PDB entry 6DVE | X-ray diffraction, 3.81 A resolution | chains D and H of the 8 polymer chains in the assembly

Chain D:
Molecule: DNA-directed RNA polymerase subunit beta'
Source organism: Mycobacterium tuberculosis (strain ATCC 25618 / H37Rv)
Notes: EC 2.7.7.6
UniProtKB: P9WGY7 (RPOC_MYCTU); residue numbers follow UniProt; this construct covers 1-1316
Amino-acid sequence (1316 residues; each row starts with the number of its first residue):
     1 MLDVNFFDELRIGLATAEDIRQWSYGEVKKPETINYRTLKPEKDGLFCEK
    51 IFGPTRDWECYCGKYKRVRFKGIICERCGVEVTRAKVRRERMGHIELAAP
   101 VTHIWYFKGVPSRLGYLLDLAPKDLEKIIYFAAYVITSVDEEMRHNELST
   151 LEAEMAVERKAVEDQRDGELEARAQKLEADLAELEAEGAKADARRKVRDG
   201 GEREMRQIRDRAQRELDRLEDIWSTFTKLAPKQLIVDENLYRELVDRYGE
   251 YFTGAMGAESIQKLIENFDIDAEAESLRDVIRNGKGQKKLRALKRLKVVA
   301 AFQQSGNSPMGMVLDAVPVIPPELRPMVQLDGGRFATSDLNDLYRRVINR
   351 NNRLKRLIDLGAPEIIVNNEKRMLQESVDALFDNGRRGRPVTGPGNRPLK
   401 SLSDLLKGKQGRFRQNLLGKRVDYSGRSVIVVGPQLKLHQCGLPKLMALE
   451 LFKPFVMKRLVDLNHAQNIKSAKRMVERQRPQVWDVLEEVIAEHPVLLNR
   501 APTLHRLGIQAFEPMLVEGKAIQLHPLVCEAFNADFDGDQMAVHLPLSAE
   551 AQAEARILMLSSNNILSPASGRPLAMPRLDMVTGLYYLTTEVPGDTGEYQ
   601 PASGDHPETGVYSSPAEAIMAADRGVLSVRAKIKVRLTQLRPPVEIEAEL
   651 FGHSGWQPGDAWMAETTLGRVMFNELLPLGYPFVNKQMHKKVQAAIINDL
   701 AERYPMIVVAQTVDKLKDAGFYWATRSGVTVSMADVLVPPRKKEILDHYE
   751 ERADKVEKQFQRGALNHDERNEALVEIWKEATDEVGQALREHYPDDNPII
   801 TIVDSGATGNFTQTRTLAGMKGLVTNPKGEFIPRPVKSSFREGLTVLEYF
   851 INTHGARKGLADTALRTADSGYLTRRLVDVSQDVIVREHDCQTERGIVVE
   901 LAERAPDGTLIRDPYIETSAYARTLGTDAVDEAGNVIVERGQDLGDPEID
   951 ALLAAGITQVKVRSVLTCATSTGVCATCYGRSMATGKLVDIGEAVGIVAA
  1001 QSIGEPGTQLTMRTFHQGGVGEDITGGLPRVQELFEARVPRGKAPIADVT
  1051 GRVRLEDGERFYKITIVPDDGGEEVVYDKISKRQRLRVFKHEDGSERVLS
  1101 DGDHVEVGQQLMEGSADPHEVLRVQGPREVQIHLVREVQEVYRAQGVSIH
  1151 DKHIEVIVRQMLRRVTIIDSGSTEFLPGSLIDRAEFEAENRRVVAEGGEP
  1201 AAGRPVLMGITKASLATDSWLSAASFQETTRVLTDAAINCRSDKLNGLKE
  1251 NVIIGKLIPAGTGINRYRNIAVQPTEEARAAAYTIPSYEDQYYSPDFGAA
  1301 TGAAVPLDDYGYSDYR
Disordered / not traced: 1-2, 1012-1025, 1282-1316
Ion coordination: Zn2+ site 1: Cys60, Cys62, Cys75, Cys78; Zn2+ site 2: Cys891, Cys968, Cys975, Cys978
Curated features (UniProtKB/Swiss-Prot):
  - binding site (Zn(2+)): Cys60, Cys62, Cys75, Cys78, Cys891, Cys968, Cys975, Cys978
  - binding site (Mg(2+)): Asp535, Asp537, Asp539

Chain H:
Molecule: 24-nt DNA strand
Sequence (24 nucleotides; row label = number of the first residue in the row):
     2 CGTGTCAGTAACTGTCACGGATGC

Chain D / chain H interface:
Pairs across the interface (14):
  Pro111(D) with DA22(H), sugar contact; DT23(H), phosphate contact
  Ser112(D) with DT23(H), hydrogen bond to the phosphate
  Tyr116(D) with DA22(H), phosphate contact; DT23(H), phosphate contact
  Pro122(D) with DT23(H), phosphate contact; DG24(H), phosphate contact
  Lys123(D) with DG24(H), hydrogen bond to the phosphate
  Arg291(D) with DT23(H), base contact; DG24(H), hydrogen bond to the base
  Lys294(D) with DA22(H), salt bridge to the phosphate
  Arg389(D) with DT10(H), hydrogen bond to the base
  Arg1038(D) with DC19(H), phosphate contact; DG20(H), salt bridge to the phosphate
Also at the interface, not in a pair above, chain D (10 interface residues in all): Asn396
Also at the interface, not in a pair above, chain H (8 interface residues in all): DA11, DA12

In short:
10 residues of chain D and 8 residues of chain H are in contact, with 4 hydrogen bonds and 2 salt bridges.
Polar contacts include Arg291(D)-DG24(H), Arg389(D)-DT10(H) and Ser112(D)-DT23(H). From UniProt: 8
Zn2+-binding residues and 3 Mg2+-binding residues on chain D.
Here chain D is DNA-directed RNA polymerase subunit beta' (Mycobacterium tuberculosis (strain ATCC 25618 /
H37Rv)) and chain H is a 24-nt DNA strand. Entry 6DVE (Crystal structure of Mycobacterium tuberculosis
transcription initiation complex(ECF selenomethionine-labelled sigma factor L) with 6 nt spacer) was
determined by X-ray diffraction (same publication as 6DV9, 6DVB, 6DVC and 6DVD).
